PDB entry 5XI7 | X-ray diffraction, 2.99 A resolution | chains D and E of the 6 polymer chains in the assembly

# Chain D
Name: Tubulin beta chain
Source organism: Sus barbatus
UniProtKB: A0A0R4I995 (A0A0R4I995_SUSBA); numbering as in UniProt (aligned over 1-445)
Amino-acid sequence (445 residues; row label = number of the first residue in the row):
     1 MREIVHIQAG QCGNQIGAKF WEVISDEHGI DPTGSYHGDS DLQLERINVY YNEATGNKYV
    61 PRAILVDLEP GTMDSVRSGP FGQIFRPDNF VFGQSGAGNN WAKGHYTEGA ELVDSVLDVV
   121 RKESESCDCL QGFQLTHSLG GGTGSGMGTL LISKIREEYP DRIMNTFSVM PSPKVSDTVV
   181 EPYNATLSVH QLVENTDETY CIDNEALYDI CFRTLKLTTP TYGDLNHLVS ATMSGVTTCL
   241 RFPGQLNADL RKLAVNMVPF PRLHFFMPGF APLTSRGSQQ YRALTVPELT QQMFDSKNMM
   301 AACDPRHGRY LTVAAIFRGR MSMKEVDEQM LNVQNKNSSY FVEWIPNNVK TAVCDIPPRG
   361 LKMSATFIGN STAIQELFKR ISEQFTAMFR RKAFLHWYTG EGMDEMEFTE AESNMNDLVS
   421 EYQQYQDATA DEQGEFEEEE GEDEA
Not modelled in the structure: 274-283, 432-445

# Chain E
Name: Stathmin-4
Source organism: Rattus norvegicus
UniProtKB: P63043 (STMN4_RAT); residues -38 to 145 here correspond to UniProt positions 6-189 (UniProt number = residue number + 44)
Amino-acid sequence (184 residues; numbered -38 to 145; the number before each row is that of its first residue; numbers below 1 keep their minus sign (Tyr-38 is residue -38)):
   -38 YKEKMKELPL VSLFCSCFLS DPLNKSSYKY EADTVDLNWC VISDMEVIEL NKCTSGQSFE
    22 VILKPPSFDG VPEFNASLPR RRDPSLEEIQ KKLEAAEERR KYQEAELLKH LAEKREHERE
    82 VIQKAIEENN NFIKMAKEKL AQKMESNKEN REAHLAAMLE RLQEKDKHAE EVRKNKELKE
   142 EASR
Not modelled in the structure: -38 to 5, 28-43, 142-145
Swiss-Prot annotation at these positions:
  - modified residue: Ser46 (Phosphoserine)
  - lipidation (S-palmitoyl cysteine): Cys-24, Cys-22

# How chain D and chain E interact
Pairs across the interface (24):
  Tyr106(D) with His129(E), hydrogen bond; Ala130(E), hydrophobic; Val133(E), hydrophobic; Arg134(E), hydrogen bond (backbone-side chain)
  Thr107(D) with Lys137(E)
  Ala110(D) with Arg134(E)
  Ser153(D) with Leu123(E); Lys126(E)
  Lys154(D) with Asp127(E), salt bridge
  Arg156(D) with Leu123(E)
  Glu157(D) with Leu120(E); Leu123(E); Gln124(E); Asp127(E)
  Pro160(D) with Met119(E), hydrophobic
  Gln191(D) with Lys126(E)
  Thr399(D) with Lys140(E)
  Gly400(D) with Lys137(E); Lys140(E)
  Glu401(D) with Val133(E); Lys137(E), salt bridge
  Gly402(D) with Val133(E); Asn136(E)
  Glu407(D) with His129(E), salt bridge
Interface residues without a listed pair, chain D (17 interface residues in all): Asp161, Asn195, Met403
Interface residues without a listed pair, chain E (15 interface residues in all): Arg112, Leu116

# Summary
17 residues of chain D and 15 residues of chain E are in contact; the contacts include 2 hydrogen bonds and 3
salt bridges. Among the polar pairs are Lys154(D)-Asp127(E), Glu401(D)-Lys137(E) and Glu407(D)-His129(E).
Here chain D is Tubulin beta chain (Sus barbatus) and chain E is Stathmin-4 (Rattus norvegicus). Entry 5XI7
(Crystal structure of T2R-TTL bound with PO-7) was determined by X-ray diffraction.
